6OVY - chains D and F of the 9 polymer chains in the assembly; structure by X-ray diffraction, 3.00 A resolution.

Chain D:
Name: DNA-directed RNA polymerase subunit beta'
From: Thermus thermophilus
Notes: EC 2.7.7.6
UniProtKB: Q8RQE8 (RPOC_THET8); numbering as in UniProt (aligned over 1-1524)
Chain sequence (1524 residues; row label = number of the first residue in the row):
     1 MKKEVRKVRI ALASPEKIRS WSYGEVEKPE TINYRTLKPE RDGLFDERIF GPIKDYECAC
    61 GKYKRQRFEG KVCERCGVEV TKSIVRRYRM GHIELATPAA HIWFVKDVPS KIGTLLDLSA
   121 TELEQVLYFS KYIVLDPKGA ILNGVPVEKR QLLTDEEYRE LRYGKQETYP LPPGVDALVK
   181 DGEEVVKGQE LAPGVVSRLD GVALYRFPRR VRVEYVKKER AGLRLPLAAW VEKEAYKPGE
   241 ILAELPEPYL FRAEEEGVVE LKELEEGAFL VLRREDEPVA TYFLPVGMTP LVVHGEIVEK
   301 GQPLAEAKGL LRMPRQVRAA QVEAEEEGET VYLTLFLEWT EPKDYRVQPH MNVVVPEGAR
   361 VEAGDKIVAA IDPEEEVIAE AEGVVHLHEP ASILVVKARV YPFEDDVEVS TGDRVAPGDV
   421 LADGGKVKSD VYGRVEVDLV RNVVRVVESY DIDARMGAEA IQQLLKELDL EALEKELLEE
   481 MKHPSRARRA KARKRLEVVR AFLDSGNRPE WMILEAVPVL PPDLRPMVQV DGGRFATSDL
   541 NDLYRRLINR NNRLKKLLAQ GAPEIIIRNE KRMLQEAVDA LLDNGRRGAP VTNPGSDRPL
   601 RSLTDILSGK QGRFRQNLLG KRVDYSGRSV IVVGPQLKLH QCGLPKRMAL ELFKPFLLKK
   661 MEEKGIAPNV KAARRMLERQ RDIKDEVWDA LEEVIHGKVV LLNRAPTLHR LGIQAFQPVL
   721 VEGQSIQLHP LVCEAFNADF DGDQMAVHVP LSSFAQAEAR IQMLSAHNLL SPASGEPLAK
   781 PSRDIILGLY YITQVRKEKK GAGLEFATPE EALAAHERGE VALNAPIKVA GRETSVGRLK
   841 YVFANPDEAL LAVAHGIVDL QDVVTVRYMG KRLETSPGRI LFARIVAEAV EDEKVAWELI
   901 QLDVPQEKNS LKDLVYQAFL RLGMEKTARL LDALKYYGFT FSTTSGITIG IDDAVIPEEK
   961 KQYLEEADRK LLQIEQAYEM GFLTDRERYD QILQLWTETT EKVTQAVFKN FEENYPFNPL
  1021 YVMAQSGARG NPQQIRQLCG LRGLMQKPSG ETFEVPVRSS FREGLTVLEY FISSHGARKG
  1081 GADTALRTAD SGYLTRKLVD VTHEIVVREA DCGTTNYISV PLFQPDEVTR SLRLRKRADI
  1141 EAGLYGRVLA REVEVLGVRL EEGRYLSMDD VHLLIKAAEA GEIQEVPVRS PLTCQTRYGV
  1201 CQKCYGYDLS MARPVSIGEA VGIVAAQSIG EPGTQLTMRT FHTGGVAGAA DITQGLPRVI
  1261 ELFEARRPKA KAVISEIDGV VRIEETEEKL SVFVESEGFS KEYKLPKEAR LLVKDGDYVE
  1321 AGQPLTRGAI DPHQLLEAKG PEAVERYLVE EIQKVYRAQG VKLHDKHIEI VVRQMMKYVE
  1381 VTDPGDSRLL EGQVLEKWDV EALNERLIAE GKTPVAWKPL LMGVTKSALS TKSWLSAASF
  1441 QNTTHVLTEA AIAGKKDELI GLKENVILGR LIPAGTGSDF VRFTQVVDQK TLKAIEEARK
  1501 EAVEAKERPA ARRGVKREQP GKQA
Disordered / not traced: 1-3, 1239-1252, 1503-1524
Bound ions: Zn2+ site 1: C58, C60, C73, C76; Mg2+: D739, D741, D743 (shared with 1 residue of chain I); Zn2+ site 2: C1112, C1194, C1201, C1204

Chain F:
Name: RNA polymerase sigma factor SigA
From: Thermus thermophilus
UniProtKB: Q72L95 (SIGA_THET2); numbering as in UniProt (aligned over 1-423)
Chain sequence (423 residues; row label = number of the first residue in the row):
     1 MKKSKRKNAQ AQEAQETEVL VQEEAEELPE FPEGEPDPDL EDPDLTLEDD LLDLPEEGEG
    61 LDLEEEEEDL PIPKISTSDP VRQYLHEIGQ VPLLTLEEEV ELARKVEEGM EAIKKLSEIT
   121 GLDPDLIREV VRAKILGSAR VRHIPGLKET LDPKTVEEID QKLKSLPKEH KRYLHIAREG
   181 EAARQHLIEA NLRLVVSIAK KYTGRGLSFL DLIQEGNQGL IRAVEKFEYK RRFKFSTYAT
   241 WWIRQAINRA IADQARTIRI PVHMVETINK LSRTARQLQQ ELGREPTYEE IAEAMGPGWD
   301 AKRVEETLKI AQEPVSLETP IGDEKDSFYG DFIPDEHLPS PVDAATQSLL SEELEKALSK
   361 LSEREAMVLK LRKGLIDGRE HTLEEVGAFF GVTRERIRQI ENKALRKLKY HESRTRKLRD
   421 FLD
Disordered / not traced: 1-77, 321-327, 423
Construct notes: conflict T46 (Ala in Q72L95)
Swiss-Prot annotation at these positions:
  - DNA-binding region: L383 to N402 (H-T-H motif)
  - region: S78 to I113 (Sigma-70 factor domain-1)
  - motif: D211 to Q214 (Interaction with polymerase core subunit RpoC)

Chain D / chain F interface:
Pairs across the interface (135; chain D residue first):
  E30(D) - R259(F)  salt bridge
  T31(D) - T257(F)  hydrogen bond (side chain-backbone)
  T31(D) - I258(F)
  I32(D) - I258(F)  hydrophobic
  Y34(D) - I258(F)  hydrophobic
  Y34(D) - R259(F)
  Y34(D) - I260(F)  hydrophobic
  Y34(D) - P261(F)
  Y34(D) - M264(F)
  R35(D) - M264(F)
  I53(D) - H337(F)
  K64(D) - D377(F)
  K64(D) - G378(F)
  R65(D) - G374(F)  hydrogen bond (side chain-backbone)
  R65(D) - L375(F)  hydrogen bond (side chain-backbone)
  R65(D) - I376(F)
  R65(D) - D377(F)
  R65(D) - G378(F)
  R67(D) - I376(F)
  R67(D) - D377(F)  salt bridge
  S83(D) - H337(F)  hydrogen bond
  I84(D) - L338(F)  hydrophobic
  Y128(D) - Q83(F)
  F129(D) - Q83(F)  hydrogen bond (backbone-side chain)
  F129(D) - E87(F)
  S130(D) - Q83(F)
  E156(D) - Q90(F)
  R159(D) - Q90(F)
  R206(D) - E101(F)  salt bridge
  F207(D) - E97(F)
  F207(D) - E98(F)
  F207(D) - E101(F)
  P349(D) - E97(F)
  H350(D) - V100(F)
  H350(D) - R232(F)
  N352(D) - R104(F)
  A391(D) - E97(F)
  E404(D) - K168(F)
  D405(D) - K168(F)  hydrogen bond (backbone-side chain)
  D406(D) - K171(F)  salt bridge
  V407(D) - K171(F)  hydrogen bond (backbone-side chain)
  V407(D) - H175(F)
  E408(D) - K164(F)
  E408(D) - K171(F)  salt bridge
  V409(D) - H175(F)  hydrogen bond (backbone-side chain)
  S410(D) - L174(F)
  S410(D) - H175(F)
  S410(D) - R178(F)
  T411(D) - I135(F)
  T411(D) - H175(F)
  T411(D) - R178(F)  hydrogen bond (backbone-side chain)
  D413(D) - R178(F)  salt bridge
  R434(D) - I135(F)  hydrogen bond (side chain-backbone)
  V437(D) - H175(F)
  P526(D) - L317(F)  hydrophobic
  M527(D) - T257(F)
  V530(D) - Y329(F)
  V530(D) - I333(F)  hydrophobic
  R534(D) - Q312(F)
  R534(D) - E313(F)  hydrogen bond (side chain-backbone)
  F535(D) - P314(F)
  F535(D) - V315(F)  hydrogen bond (backbone-backbone)
  A536(D) - V315(F)
  A536(D) - L317(F)  hydrophobic
  T537(D) - P314(F)
  T537(D) - V315(F)  hydrogen bond (backbone-backbone)
  T537(D) - S316(F)
  T537(D) - L317(F)  hydrogen bond (backbone-backbone)
  S538(D) - L317(F)
  S538(D) - E318(F)  hydrogen bond
  D539(D) - S316(F)  hydrogen bond
  D539(D) - E318(F)  hydrogen bond (backbone-side chain)
  D542(D) - T257(F)  hydrogen bond
  R545(D) - Q254(F)  hydrogen bond (side chain-backbone)
  R545(D) - R256(F)
  R545(D) - T257(F)  hydrogen bond
  N549(D) - Q254(F)  hydrogen bond
  R550(D) - S208(F)  hydrogen bond
  R550(D) - D211(F)  salt bridge
  R553(D) - D211(F)  salt bridge
  R553(D) - Q214(F)
  R553(D) - E215(F)  salt bridge
  R553(D) - Q218(F)
  R553(D) - Q254(F)
  K555(D) - R142(F)  hydrogen bond (backbone-side chain)
  K556(D) - Q218(F)
  L557(D) - Q214(F)
  L557(D) - Q218(F)
  A559(D) - E129(F)
  A559(D) - I144(F)  hydrophobic
  Q560(D) - R184(F)  hydrogen bond (backbone-side chain)
  Q560(D) - R222(F)
  G561(D) - R140(F)
  G561(D) - R184(F)  hydrogen bond (backbone-side chain)
  G561(D) - Q185(F)  hydrogen bond (backbone-side chain)
  A562(D) - R140(F)  hydrogen bond (backbone-side chain)
  A562(D) - I221(F)  hydrophobic
  P563(D) - Q185(F)
  P563(D) - I188(F)  hydrophobic
  P563(D) - E189(F)
  E564(D) - R140(F)  salt bridge
  I565(D) - E87(F)
  I565(D) - I88(F)  hydrophobic
  I565(D) - V91(F)  hydrophobic
  I565(D) - E189(F)
  I566(D) - L192(F)  hydrophobic
  I566(D) - Q214(F)  hydrogen bond (backbone-side chain)
  I566(D) - N217(F)
  I567(D) - R140(F)
  R568(D) - E87(F)  salt bridge
  N569(D) - Y84(F)
  N569(D) - Q214(F)  hydrogen bond
  E570(D) - Q214(F)  hydrogen bond
  R572(D) - P80(F)
  R572(D) - Q83(F)
  R572(D) - Y84(F)
  R572(D) - E87(F)  salt bridge
  M573(D) - L210(F)  hydrophobic
  M573(D) - D211(F)
  M573(D) - Q214(F)
  E576(D) - P80(F)
  R587(D) - S78(F)
  R598(D) - S316(F)  hydrogen bond
  R598(D) - E318(F)
  R598(D) - P320(F)
  R601(D) - E318(F)
  R601(D) - F328(F)
  N669(D) - D420(F)  hydrogen bond
  K671(D) - T346(F)
  K671(D) - D420(F)  hydrogen bond (side chain-backbone)
  K671(D) - F421(F)
  A672(D) - D420(F)
  R674(D) - V342(F)
  R675(D) - D420(F)  hydrogen bond (side chain-backbone)
  R675(D) - L422(F)
Also at the interface, not in a pair above, chain D (82 interface residues in all): E124, R209, I371, G412, L439, V528, G533, L558, V670
Also at the interface, not in a pair above, chain F (86 interface residues in all): L96, R132, K134, L136, L166, R172, E179, I213, Y229, K230, A255, K309, I310, T319, L349, K417

In short:
82 residues of chain D face 86 of chain F across their interface; the contacts include 34 hydrogen bonds and
12 salt bridges. Polar pairs include E30(D)-R259(F), R67(D)-D377(F) and R206(D)-E101(F). C58(D), C60(D),
C73(D) and C76(D) coordinate Zn2+ site 1.
Chain D is DNA-directed RNA polymerase subunit beta' and chain F is RNA polymerase sigma factor SigA, both
from Thermus thermophilus; the structure, X-ray crystal structure of a bacterial reiterative transcription
complex of pyrG promoter variant -1C, was determined by X-ray diffraction (same publication as 6OVR, 6OW3,
6OY5, 6OY6, 6OY7, 6P70 and 6P71).
